PDB entry 1CD2 | X-ray diffraction, 2.20 A resolution | chain A

Chain A:
Protein: Dihydrofolate reductase
From: Pneumocystis carinii
Notes: EC 1.5.1.3
UniProtKB: P16184 (DYR_PNECA); residues 1-206 here = UniProt positions 1-206
Chain sequence (206 residues; each row starts with the number of its first residue):
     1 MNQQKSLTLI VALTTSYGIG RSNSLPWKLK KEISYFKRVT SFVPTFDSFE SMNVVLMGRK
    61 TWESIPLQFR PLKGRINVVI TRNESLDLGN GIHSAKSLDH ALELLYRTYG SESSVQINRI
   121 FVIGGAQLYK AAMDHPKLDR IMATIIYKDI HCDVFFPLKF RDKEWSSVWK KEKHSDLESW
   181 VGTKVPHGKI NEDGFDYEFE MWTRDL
UniProt features mapped onto this chain:
  - binding site (NADP(+)): Ala12, Gly18 to Ser24, Arg59 to Thr61, Thr81 to Asn83, Gly124 to Ala131
  - binding site (substrate): Glu32 to Lys37, Arg75
Residues lining bound ligands:
  - folic acid (FOL): Ile10, Val11, Ala12, Leu25, Glu32, Ile33, Phe36, Lys37, Thr61, Ser64, Ile65, Pro66, Phe69, Leu72, Arg75, Ile123, Tyr129, Thr144
  - NADP (NAP; NADP nicotinamide-adenine-dinucleotide phosphate): Val11, Ala12, Ile19, Gly20, Arg21, Asn23, Ser24, Leu25, Trp27, Gly58, Arg59, Lys60, Thr61, Ser64, Ile80, Thr81, Arg82, Asn83, Lys96, Ser97, Ile123, Gly124, Gly125, Ala126, Gln127, Leu128, Tyr129, Ala131, Val154

In short:
Bound to chain A: NADP and folic acid. From UniProt: 22 NADP+-binding residues and 7 substrate-binding
residues.
Chain A is Dihydrofolate reductase (Pneumocystis carinii); the structure, Ligand induced conformational
changes in the crystal structures of pneumocystis carinii dihydrofolate reductase complexes with folate ...,
was determined by X-ray diffraction (same publication as 1E26, 2CD2, 3CD2 and 4CD2).
